Entry 4LJD (X-ray diffraction, 2.50 A resolution); this record covers chains A and B of the 4 polymer chains in the assembly.

Chain A (and B):
Protein: Green to red photoconvertible GPF-like protein EosFP
Organism: Lobophyllia hemprichii
Notes: chain B of this document is another copy of the same molecule, construct and numbering; everything in this record applies to it too
Reference sequence: Q5S6Z9 (Q5S6Z9_LOBHE); aligned to UniProt positions 1-223 over residues 1-223
Chain sequence (227 residues; each row starts with the number of its first residue; note: 2 numbers in that range are skipped by the numbering (no residue carries them; nothing is unmodelled there); numbers below 1 keep their minus sign (His-5 is residue -5)):
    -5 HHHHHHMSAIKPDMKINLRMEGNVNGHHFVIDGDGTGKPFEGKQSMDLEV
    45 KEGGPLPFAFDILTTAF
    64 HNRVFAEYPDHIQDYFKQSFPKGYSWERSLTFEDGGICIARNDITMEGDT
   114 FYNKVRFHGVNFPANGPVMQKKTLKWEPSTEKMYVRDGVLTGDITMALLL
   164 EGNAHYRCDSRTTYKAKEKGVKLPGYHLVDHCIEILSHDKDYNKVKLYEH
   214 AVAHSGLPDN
Not modelled in the structure: -5 to 0 (chain B: -5 to 1)
Covalent attachments: covalent link Phe61-His64
Modified / non-standard residues: His64 (circularized tri-peptide chromophore; CR8); Met159 (s-oxymethionine; MHO); Cys171 (s-oxy cysteine; CSX)
Construct notes: expression tag (-5 to 0); chromophore (64, 64, 64); engineered mutation Ser173 (Phe in Q5S6Z9), Leu191 (Phe in Q5S6Z9)

Chain A / chain B interface:
Pairs across the interface (38; chain A residue first):
  Glu96(A) with Arg149(B), salt bridge
  Glu140(A) with Tyr189(B)
  Pro141(A) with Tyr189(B), hydrogen bond (backbone-side chain); Leu191(B); Ser218(B)
  Ser142(A) with Lys145(B)
  Thr143(A) with Thr143(B); Lys145(B); Leu191(B)
  Lys145(A) with Ser142(B); Thr143(B); Thr158(B), hydrogen bond (side chain-backbone)
  Tyr147(A) with Arg170(B)
  Arg149(A) with Glu96(B), salt bridge; His168(B); Arg170(B)
  Asp156(A) with Arg170(B), salt bridge
  Thr158(A) with Lys145(B), hydrogen bond (backbone-side chain); Thr158(B)
  His168(A) with Tyr147(B); Tyr189(B)
  Arg170(A) with Tyr147(B), hydrogen bond; Asp156(B), salt bridge; Arg174(B)
  Tyr189(A) with Glu140(B); Pro141(B), hydrogen bond (side chain-backbone); His168(B)
  Asp193(A) with Leu220(B); Asn223(B), hydrogen bond
  Cys195(A) with Leu220(B), hydrogen bond (side chain-backbone)
  His213(A) with Leu220(B)
  Val215(A) with Leu220(B)
  Ser218(A) with Pro141(B)
  Leu220(A) with Asp193(B); Cys195(B), hydrogen bond (backbone-side chain); His213(B); Val215(B)
  Asn223(A) with Asp193(B), hydrogen bond
Also at the interface, not in a pair above, chain A (27 interface residues in all): Ala160, Arg174, Leu191, His194, Ala214, Gly219, Pro221
Also at the interface, not in a pair above, chain B (28 interface residues in all): Met159, Ala160, His194, Ala214, Gly219, Pro221

Overview:
The interface between chain A and chain B involves 27 residues on one side and 28 on the other, with 9
hydrogen bonds and 4 salt bridges. Polar pairs include Glu96(A)-Arg149(B), Asp156(A)-Arg170(B) and
Pro141(A)-Tyr189(B).
Both chains are Green to red photoconvertible GPF-like protein EosFP (Lobophyllia hemprichii). Entry 4LJD
(Structure of a photobleached state of IrisFP under low intensity laser-light) was determined by X-ray
diffraction, deposited together with 4LJB and 4LJC.
